PDB entry 7XKD | electron microscopy, 2.40 A resolution | chains A and N of the 5 polymer chains in the assembly

== Chain A ==
Protein: Guanine nucleotide-binding protein G(s) subunit alpha isoforms short
From: Homo sapiens
UniProtKB: P63092 (GNAS2_HUMAN); residues 1-394 here = UniProt positions 1-394
Amino-acid sequence (394 residues; each row starts with the number of its first residue):
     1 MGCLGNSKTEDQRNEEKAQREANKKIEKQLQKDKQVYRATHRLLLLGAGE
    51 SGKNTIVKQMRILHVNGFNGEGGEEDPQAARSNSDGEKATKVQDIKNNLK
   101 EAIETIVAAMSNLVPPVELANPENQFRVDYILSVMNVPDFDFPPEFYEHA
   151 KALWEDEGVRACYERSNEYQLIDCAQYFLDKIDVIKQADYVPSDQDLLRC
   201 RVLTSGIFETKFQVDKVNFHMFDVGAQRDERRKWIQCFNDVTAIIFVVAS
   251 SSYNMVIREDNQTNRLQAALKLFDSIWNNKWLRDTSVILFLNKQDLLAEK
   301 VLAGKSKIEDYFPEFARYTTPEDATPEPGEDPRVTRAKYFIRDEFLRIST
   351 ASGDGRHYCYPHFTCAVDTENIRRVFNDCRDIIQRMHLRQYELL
Not modelled in the structure: 1-9, 59-204, 252-262, 305-306
Sequence notes: engineered mutation Asn54 (Ser in P63092), Ala226 (Gly in P63092), Ala268 (Glu in P63092), Lys271 (Asn in P63092), Asp274 (Lys in P63092), Lys280 (Arg in P63092), Asp284 (Thr in P63092), Thr285 (Ile in P63092)

== Chain N ==
Protein: NB35
From: Camelus bactrianus
Amino-acid sequence (128 residues; numbered 1 to 128; the number before each row is that of its first residue):
     1 QVQLQESGGGLVQPGGSLRLSCAASGFTFSNYKMNWVRQAPGKGLEWVSD
    51 ISQSGASISYTGSVKGRFTISRDNAKNTLYLQMNSLKPEDTAVYYCARCP
   101 APFTRDCFDVTSTTYAYRGQGTQVTVSS
Disulfides: Cys22-Cys96, Cys99-Cys107

== Chain A / chain N interface ==
Contacting residue pairs (31):
  Arg228(A) - Thr114(N)  hydrogen bond
  Asp229(A) - Ser112(N)
  Asp229(A) - Thr113(N)  hydrogen bond (side chain-backbone)
  Glu230(A) - Asp109(N)
  Glu230(A) - Ser112(N)
  Glu230(A) - Thr114(N)
  Glu230(A) - Tyr115(N)
  Arg231(A) - Phe108(N)
  Arg231(A) - Asp109(N)  hydrogen bond (backbone-side chain)
  Arg232(A) - Pro100(N)
  Arg232(A) - Asp109(N)  salt bridge
  Arg232(A) - Tyr115(N)
  Thr263(A) - Lys43(N)
  Gln267(A) - Trp47(N)
  Gln267(A) - Thr61(N)
  Lys271(A) - Trp47(N)
  Lys271(A) - Asp50(N)  salt bridge
  Leu272(A) - Phe108(N)  hydrophobic
  Ser275(A) - Asp106(N)
  Ser275(A) - Cys107(N)  hydrogen bond (side chain-backbone)
  Ser275(A) - Phe108(N)
  Asn278(A) - Arg105(N)  hydrogen bond
  Asn278(A) - Asp106(N)
  Asn279(A) - Asp106(N)  hydrogen bond
  Lys280(A) - Asp106(N)
  Arg283(A) - Arg105(N)
  Tyr311(A) - Gly62(N)
  Tyr311(A) - Ser63(N)
  Pro313(A) - Gly62(N)
  Pro313(A) - Lys65(N)
  Ser352(A) - Arg105(N)
Interface residues without a listed pair, chain A (22 interface residues in all): Ile235, Asn264, Ile276, Asp310, Glu314
Interface residues without a listed pair, chain N (19 interface residues in all): Gly44, Glu46

== Overview ==
22 residues of chain A face 19 of chain N across their interface; the contacts include 6 hydrogen bonds and 2
salt bridges. Polar contacts include Arg232(A)-Asp109(N), Lys271(A)-Asp50(N) and Arg228(A)-Thr114(N).
Chain A is Guanine nucleotide-binding protein G(s) subunit alpha isoforms short (Homo sapiens) and chain N is
NB35 (Camelus bactrianus); the structure, Cryo-EM structure of DHEA-ADGRG2-BT-Gs complex, was determined by
electron microscopy (same publication as 7XKE and 7XKF).
